Entry 3U5Z (X-ray diffraction, 3.50 A resolution); this record covers chains B and I of the 10 polymer chains in the assembly.

Chain B:
Molecule: DNA polymerase accessory protein 44
From: Enterobacteria phage T4
UniProt: P04526 (DPA44_BPT4); residue numbers follow UniProt; this construct covers 1-319
Amino-acid sequence (324 residues; each row starts with the number of its first residue; numbers below 1 keep their minus sign (Gly-4 is residue -4)):
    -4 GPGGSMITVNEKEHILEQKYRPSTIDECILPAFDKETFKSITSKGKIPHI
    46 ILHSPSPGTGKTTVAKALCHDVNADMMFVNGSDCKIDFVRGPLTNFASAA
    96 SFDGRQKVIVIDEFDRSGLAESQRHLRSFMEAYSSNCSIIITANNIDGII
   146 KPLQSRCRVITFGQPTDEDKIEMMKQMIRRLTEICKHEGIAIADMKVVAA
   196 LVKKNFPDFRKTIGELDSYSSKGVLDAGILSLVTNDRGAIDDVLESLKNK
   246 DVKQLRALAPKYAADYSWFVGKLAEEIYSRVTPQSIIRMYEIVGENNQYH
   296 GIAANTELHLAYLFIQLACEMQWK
Disordered / not traced: -4 to -1
Sequence notes: expression tag (-4 to 0)
UniProt features mapped onto this chain:
  - binding site (ATP): Glu12 to Tyr15, Ile24, Gly53 to Thr58, Arg205
Bound ions: Mg2+: Glu108 (together with 08T)
Residues lining bound ligands: 08T ([[[(2R,3S,4R,5R)-5-(6-aminopurin-9-yl)-3,4-bis(oxidanyl)oxolan-2-yl]methoxy-oxidanyl-phosphoryl]oxy-oxidanyl-phosphoryl]oxy-tris(fluoranyl)beryllium): Glu12, Gln13, Tyr15, Arg16, Pro17, Cys23, Ile24, Ser49, Ser51, Pro52, Gly53, Thr54, Gly55, Lys56, Thr57, Thr58, Glu108, Thr137, Asn139, Arg175, Phe204, Arg205, Ile208
From the paper describing this entry:
  - binding site for 08T: Arg151
  - allosteric site: Lys80 (proposed by the authors, not directly observed)

Chain I:
Molecule: Template DNA strand
Sequence (30 nucleotides; row label = number of the first residue in the row):
     1 TTTTTTTTTTTATGTACTCGTAGTGTCTGC
Disordered / not traced: 1-6

How chain B and chain I interact:
Residue-residue contacts (9; chain B residue first):
  Lys80(B) - DC19(I)  salt bridge to the phosphate
  Lys80(B) - DG20(I)  phosphate contact
  Ile81(B) - DG20(I)  hydrogen bond to the phosphate
  Ile81(B) - DT21(I)  phosphate contact
  Arg85(B) - DT21(I)  salt bridge to the phosphate
  Arg111(B) - DT18(I)  hydrogen bond to the phosphate
  Arg111(B) - DC19(I)  salt bridge to the phosphate
  Gly113(B) - DC19(I)  sugar contact
  Ser117(B) - DG20(I)  phosphate contact
Also at the interface, not in a pair above, chain B (8 interface residues in all): Ser77, Asp82

In short:
8 residues of chain B and 4 residues of chain I are in contact, with 2 hydrogen bonds and 3 salt bridges.
Among the polar pairs are Ile81(B)-DG20(I), Arg111(B)-DT18(I) and Lys80(B)-DC19(I). Ligands of chain B:
compound 08T. From the paper: a binding site for 08T at Arg151(B); an allosteric site at Lys80(B).
Here chain B is DNA polymerase accessory protein 44 (Enterobacteria phage T4) and chain I is Template DNA
strand. Entry 3U5Z (Structure of T4 Bacteriophage clamp loader bound to the T4 clamp, primer-template DNA, and
ATP analog) was determined by X-ray diffraction, deposited together with 3U60 and 3U61.
